Entry 5BWE (X-ray diffraction, 3.30 A resolution); this record covers chains A and C of the 6 polymer chains in the assembly.

== Chain A ==
Molecule: benzylsuccinate synthase alpha chain
Source organism: Thauera aromatica
Notes: EC 4.1.99.11
Reference sequence: O68395 (O68395_THAAR); residues 2-865 here correspond to UniProt positions 1-864 (UniProt number = residue number - 1)
Chain sequence (878 residues; each row starts with the number of its first residue):
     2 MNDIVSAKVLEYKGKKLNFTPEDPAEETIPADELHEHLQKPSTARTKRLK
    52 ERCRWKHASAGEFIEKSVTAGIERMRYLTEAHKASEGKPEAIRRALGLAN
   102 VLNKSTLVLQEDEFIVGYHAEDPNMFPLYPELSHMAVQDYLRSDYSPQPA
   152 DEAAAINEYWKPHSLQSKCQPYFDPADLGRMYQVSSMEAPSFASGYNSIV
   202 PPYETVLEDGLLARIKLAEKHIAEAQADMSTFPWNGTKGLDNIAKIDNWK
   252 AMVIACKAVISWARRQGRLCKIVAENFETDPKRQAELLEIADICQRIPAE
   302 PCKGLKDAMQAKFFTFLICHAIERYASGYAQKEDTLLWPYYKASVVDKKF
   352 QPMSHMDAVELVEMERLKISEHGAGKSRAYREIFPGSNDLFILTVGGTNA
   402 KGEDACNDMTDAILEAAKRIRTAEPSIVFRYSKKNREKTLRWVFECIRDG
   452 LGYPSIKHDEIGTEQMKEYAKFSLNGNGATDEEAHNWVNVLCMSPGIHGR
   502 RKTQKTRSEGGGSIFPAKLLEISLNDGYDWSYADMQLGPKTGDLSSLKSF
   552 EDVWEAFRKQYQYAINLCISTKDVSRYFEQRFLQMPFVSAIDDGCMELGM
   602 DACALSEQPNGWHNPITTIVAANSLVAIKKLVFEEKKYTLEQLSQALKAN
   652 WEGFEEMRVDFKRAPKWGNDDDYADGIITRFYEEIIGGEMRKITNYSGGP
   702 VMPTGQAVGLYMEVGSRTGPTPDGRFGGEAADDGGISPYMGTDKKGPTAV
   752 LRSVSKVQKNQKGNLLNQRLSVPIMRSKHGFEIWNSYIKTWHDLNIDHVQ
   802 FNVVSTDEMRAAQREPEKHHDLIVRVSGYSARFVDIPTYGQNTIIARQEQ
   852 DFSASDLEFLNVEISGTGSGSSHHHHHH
Unresolved in the structure: 2-8, 866-879
Sequence notes: engineered mutation Ile789 (Met788 in O68395); expression tag (866-879)
Small-molecule neighbours:
  - fumaric acid (FUM): Ser199, Val491, Leu492, Cys493, Met494, Ser495, Arg508, Gly511, Gly512, Gly513, Trp613, Asn615, Gln707
  - toluene (MBN): Glu189, Tyr197, Tyr381, Ile384, Phe385, Leu391, Leu492, Cys493, Arg508, Ser514, Asn615, Ile617, Gln707, Val709, Leu711
Reported in the primary citation:
  - binding site for toluene: Glu189, Tyr197, Tyr381, Ile384, Phe385, Leu391, Leu492, Cys493, Ile617, Gln707, Val709, Leu711
  - catalytic residues: Cys493, Gly829
  - specificity-determining residues: Glu189, Ile384, Leu711 (by similarity / conservation)
  - binding site for fumaric acid: Arg508
  - specificity-determining residues: Leu492, Trp613 (proposed by the authors, not directly observed)

== Chain C ==
Molecule: benzylsuccinate synthase gamma chain
Source organism: Thauera aromatica
Reference sequence: O68394 (O68394_THAAR); residue numbers follow UniProt; this construct covers 1-60
Chain sequence (60 residues; numbered 1 to 60; the number before each row is that of its first residue):
     1 MGTTTCKQCANFFPVPKDADDYEAGKADCVREKEDEKGKYWLSKPIFENS
    51 AQCEAFQTKR
Unresolved in the structure: 1-10, 48-60

== Interface between chain A and chain C ==
Contacting residue pairs - 54 pairs, chain A then chain C:
  Arg53(A) with Lys37(C)
  Cys54(A) with Lys37(C), hydrogen bond (backbone-side chain)
  Arg55(A) with Asp35(C), salt bridge; Lys37(C); Gly38(C), hydrogen bond (side chain-backbone); Tyr40(C)
  Glu74(A) with Lys44(C)
  Tyr78(A) with Lys44(C)
  Asn104(A) with Pro45(C)
  Lys105(A) with Pro45(C)
  Ser106(A) with Ser43(C); Pro45(C)
  Thr107(A) with Leu42(C); Ser43(C); Lys44(C)
  Leu108(A) with Trp41(C); Leu42(C); Ser43(C), hydrogen bond (backbone-backbone)
  Val109(A) with Trp41(C); Leu42(C), hydrophobic
  Leu110(A) with Tyr40(C); Trp41(C), hydrogen bond (backbone-backbone)
  Gln111(A) with Lys39(C); Tyr40(C); Trp41(C)
  Glu112(A) with Gly38(C); Lys39(C), hydrogen bond (side chain-backbone); Trp41(C)
  Glu122(A) with Leu42(C)
  Asp123(A) with Tyr40(C), hydrogen bond
  Pro124(A) with Tyr40(C)
  Asn125(A) with Asp35(C), hydrogen bond
  Ile261(A) with Asp20(C)
  Ser262(A) with Asp21(C)
  Arg265(A) with Asp20(C), salt bridge
  Arg266(A) with Asp21(C); Ser43(C), hydrogen bond (side chain-backbone); Pro45(C)
  Arg269(A) with Val15(C); Pro16(C); Ala19(C); Asp21(C), salt bridge; Asp28(C), salt bridge
  Leu270(A) with Trp41(C); Ser43(C)
  Ile273(A) with Phe13(C), hydrophobic; Asp28(C); Val30(C), hydrophobic
  Val274(A) with Trp41(C), hydrophobic
  Asn277(A) with Phe13(C)
  Phe278(A) with Phe13(C), hydrophobic; Val30(C), hydrophobic; Glu32(C); Trp41(C)
Other interface residues (no listed pair), chain A (30 interface residues in all): Trp56, Glu66
Other interface residues (no listed pair), chain C (21 interface residues in all): Asn11, Lys26

== In short ==
30 residues of chain A and 21 residues of chain C are in contact; the contacts include 8 hydrogen bonds and 4
salt bridges. Among the polar pairs are Arg55(A)-Asp35(C), Arg265(A)-Asp20(C) and Arg269(A)-Asp21(C). From the
paper: catalytic residues Cys493(A) and Gly829(A); a binding site for toluene at Glu189(A), Tyr197(A) and
Tyr381(A) among others.
Chain A is benzylsuccinate synthase alpha chain and chain C is benzylsuccinate synthase gamma chain, both from
Thauera aromatica; the structure, Benzylsuccinate synthase alpha-beta-gamma complex with bound toluene and
fumarate, was determined by X-ray diffraction, deposited together with 5BWD.
